Entry 6LVC (electron microscopy, 3.00 A resolution); this record covers chains A and D of the 4 polymer chains in the assembly.

Chain A:
Protein: N, N-dimethylformamidase large subunit
Source organism: Paracoccus sp. SSG05
Notes: EC 3.5.1.56
Reference sequence: I6NT79 (I6NT79_9RHOB); residues 1-762 here = UniProt positions 1-762
Chain sequence (775 residues; numbered 1 to 775; the number before each row is that of its first residue):
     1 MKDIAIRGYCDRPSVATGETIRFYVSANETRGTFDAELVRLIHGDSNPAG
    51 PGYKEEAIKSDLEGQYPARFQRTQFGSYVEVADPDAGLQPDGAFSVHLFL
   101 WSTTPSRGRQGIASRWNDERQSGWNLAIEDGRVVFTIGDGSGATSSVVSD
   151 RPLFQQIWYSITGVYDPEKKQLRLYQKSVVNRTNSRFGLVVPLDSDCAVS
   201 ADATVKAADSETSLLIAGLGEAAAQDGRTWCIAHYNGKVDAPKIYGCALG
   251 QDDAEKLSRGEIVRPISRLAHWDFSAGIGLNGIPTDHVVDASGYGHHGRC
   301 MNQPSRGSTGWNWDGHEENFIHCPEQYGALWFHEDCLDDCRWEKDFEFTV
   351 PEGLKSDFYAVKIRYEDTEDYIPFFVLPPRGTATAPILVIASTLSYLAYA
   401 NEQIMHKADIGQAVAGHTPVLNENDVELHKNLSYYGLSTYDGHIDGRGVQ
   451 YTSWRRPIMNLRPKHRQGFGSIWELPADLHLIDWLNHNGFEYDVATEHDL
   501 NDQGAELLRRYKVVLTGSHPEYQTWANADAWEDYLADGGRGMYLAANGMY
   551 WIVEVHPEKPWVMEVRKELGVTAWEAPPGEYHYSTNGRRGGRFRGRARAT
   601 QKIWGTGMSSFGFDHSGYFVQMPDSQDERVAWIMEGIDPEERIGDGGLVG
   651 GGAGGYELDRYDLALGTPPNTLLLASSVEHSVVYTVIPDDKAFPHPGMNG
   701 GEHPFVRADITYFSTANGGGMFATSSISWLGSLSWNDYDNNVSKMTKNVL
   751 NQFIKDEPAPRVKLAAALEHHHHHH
Unresolved in the structure: 763-775
Sequence notes: expression tag (763-775)
Metal / ion sites: Fe ion: Y399, Y440, E521
What the authors report for this chain:
  - Fe ion coordination: Y399, Y440, E521
  - catalytic residues: H519
  - mutagenesis - Y440A, E521A: abolished catalytic activity
  - mutagenesis - S395A: unchanged catalytic activity on DMF
  - mutagenesis - H519A, N547A, E657A: abolished catalytic activity on DMF
  - catalytic residues: N547, E657 (proposed by the authors, not directly observed)

Chain D:
Protein: N, N-dimethylformamidase small subunit
Source organism: Paracoccus sp. SSG05
Notes: EC 3.5.1.56
Reference sequence: I6NWZ0 (I6NWZ0_9RHOB); residue numbers follow UniProt; this construct covers 1-132
Chain sequence (132 residues; row label = number of the first residue in the row):
     1 MTEASESCVRDPSNYRDRSADWYAFYDERRRKEIIDIIDEHPEIVEEHAA
    51 NPFGYRKHPSPYLQRVHNYFRMQPTFGRYYIYSEREWDAYRIATIREFGE
   101 LPELGDERFKTEEEAMHAVFLRRIEDVRAELA
Unresolved in the structure: 1-7, 132

Interface between chain A and chain D:
Pairs across the interface (37):
  V620(A) - F25(D)  hydrophobic
  M622(A) - W22(D)
  M622(A) - F25(D)  hydrophobic
  D624(A) - R18(D)  salt bridge
  R629(A) - R18(D)
  Y661(A) - R16(D)
  Y661(A) - D17(D)
  Y661(A) - R18(D)
  Y661(A) - S19(D)
  L663(A) - D17(D)
  P669(A) - Y15(D)
  N670(A) - V9(D)
  N670(A) - Y15(D)
  T671(A) - R18(D)
  L672(A) - R18(D)
  L673(A) - R18(D)
  S676(A) - W22(D)
  V678(A) - F25(D)  hydrophobic
  V678(A) - R29(D)
  E679(A) - R29(D)  salt bridge
  P696(A) - N68(D)
  G701(A) - Y26(D)
  G701(A) - R30(D)  hydrogen bond (backbone-side chain)
  G701(A) - R65(D)
  E702(A) - Y26(D)
  E702(A) - R30(D)
  E702(A) - R65(D)  salt bridge
  E702(A) - M72(D)
  H703(A) - Y26(D)  hydrogen bond (backbone-side chain)
  H703(A) - M72(D)
  P704(A) - W22(D)
  P704(A) - Y23(D)  hydrophobic
  P704(A) - Y26(D)  hydrophobic
  P704(A) - M72(D)
  F705(A) - Y23(D)
  R707(A) - W22(D)
  R761(A) - C8(D)
Interface residues without a listed pair, chain A (26 interface residues in all): P623, H695, G697, V706
Interface residues without a listed pair, chain D (19 interface residues in all): D21, E33, Q64

In short:
26 residues of chain A and 19 residues of chain D are in contact, with 2 hydrogen bonds and 3 salt bridges.
Among the polar pairs are D624(A)-R18(D), E679(A)-R29(D) and E702(A)-R65(D). From the paper: catalytic
residues H519(A), N547(A) and E657(A); H519A, N547A and E657A of chain A abolish catalytic activity on DMF; 6
substitutions were tested in all.
Chain A is N, N-dimethylformamidase large subunit and chain D is N, N-dimethylformamidase small subunit, both
from Paracoccus sp. SSG05; the structure, Structure of Dimethylformamidase, dimer, was determined by electron
microscopy, deposited together with 6LVV, 6LVB, 6LVD and 6LVE.
